PDB entry 6HC2 | X-ray diffraction, 4.31 A resolution (low resolution: residue-level contacts below are approximate; hydrogen-bond / salt-bridge calls are withheld) | chains A and B of the 6 polymer chains in the assembly

== Chain A ==
Molecule: G-protein-signaling modulator 2
From: Homo sapiens
Reference sequence: P81274 (GPSM2_HUMAN); residues 7-367 here correspond to UniProt positions 14-374 (UniProt number = residue number + 7)
Chain sequence (367 residues; each row starts with the number of its first residue):
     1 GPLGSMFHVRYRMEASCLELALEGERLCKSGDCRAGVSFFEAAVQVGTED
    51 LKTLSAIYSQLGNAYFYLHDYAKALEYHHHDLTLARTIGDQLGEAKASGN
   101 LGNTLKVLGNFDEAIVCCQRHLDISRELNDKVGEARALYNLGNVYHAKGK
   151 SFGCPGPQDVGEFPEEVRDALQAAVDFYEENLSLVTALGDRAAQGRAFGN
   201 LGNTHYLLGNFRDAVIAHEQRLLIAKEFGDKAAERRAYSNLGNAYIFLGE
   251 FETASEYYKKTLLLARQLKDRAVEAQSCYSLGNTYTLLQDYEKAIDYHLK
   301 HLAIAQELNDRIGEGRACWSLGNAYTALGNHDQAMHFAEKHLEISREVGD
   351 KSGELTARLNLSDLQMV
Disordered / not traced: 1-2
Differences from the reference sequence: expression tag (1-6)
Curated features (UniProtKB/Swiss-Prot):
  - modified residue (Phosphoserine): Ser125, Ser345
What the authors report for this chain:
  - mutagenesis - L54A/Y58A: abolished binding to Nuclear mitotic apparatus protein 1 (chain B)

== Chain B ==
Molecule: Nuclear mitotic apparatus protein 1
From: Homo sapiens
Reference sequence: Q14980 (NUMA1_HUMAN); residues 1860-1928 here = UniProt positions 1860-1928
Chain sequence (71 residues; numbered 1858 to 1928; the number before each row is that of its first residue):
  1858 GPLGSPDYGNSALLSLPGYRPTTRSSARRSQAGVSSGAPPGRNSFYMGTC
  1908 QDEPEQLDDWNRIAELQQRNR
Disordered / not traced: 1858-1863, 1881-1896, 1925-1928
Differences from the reference sequence: expression tag (1858-1859)
Curated features (UniProtKB/Swiss-Prot):
  - region: Ser1892 to Arg1926 (GPSM2-binding domain)
  - modified residue (Phosphoserine): Ser1862, Ser1887
  - mutagenesis: Glu1910 (E1910A: Abolishes interaction with GPSM2)

== Interface between chain A and chain B ==
Pairs across the interface (45):
  Leu18(A) - Leu1923(B)
  Glu25(A) - Trp1917(B)
  Glu25(A) - Asn1918(B)
  Glu25(A) - Arg1919(B)
  Glu25(A) - Ile1920(B)
  Glu25(A) - Ala1921(B)
  Cys28(A) - Trp1917(B)
  Cys33(A) - Trp1917(B)
  Phe40(A) - Ile1920(B)
  Thr53(A) - Leu1923(B)
  Ser55(A) - Arg1919(B)
  Ala56(A) - Arg1919(B)
  Ala56(A) - Ile1920(B)
  Ser59(A) - Arg1919(B)
  Gln60(A) - Asp1916(B)
  Gln60(A) - Trp1917(B)
  Gln60(A) - Arg1919(B)
  Gln60(A) - Ile1920(B)
  Asn63(A) - Asp1916(B)
  Phe66(A) - Glu1912(B)
  Asn103(A) - Glu1912(B)
  His146(A) - Asp1909(B)
  Lys150(A) - Asp1909(B)
  Asp159(A) - Asn1900(B)
  Arg196(A) - Glu1910(B)
  Asn200(A) - Asp1909(B)
  Asn200(A) - Glu1910(B)
  Asn203(A) - Gln1908(B)
  Asn203(A) - Asp1909(B)
  Arg221(A) - Glu1910(B)
  Arg235(A) - Gln1908(B)
  Arg236(A) - Asp1909(B)
  Arg236(A) - Glu1910(B)
  Arg236(A) - Pro1911(B)
  Asn240(A) - Cys1907(B)
  Asn240(A) - Gln1908(B)
  Asn243(A) - Thr1906(B)
  Asn243(A) - Cys1907(B)
  Ile246(A) - Arg1899(B)
  Ile246(A) - Met1904(B)
  Phe247(A) - Met1904(B)
  Leu248(A) - Gly1898(B)
  Gly249(A) - Gly1898(B)
  Phe251(A) - Arg1899(B)
  Asn283(A) - Tyr1903(B)
Interface residues without a listed pair, chain A (43 interface residues in all): Leu22, Lys29, Ile57, Ala64, Lys106, Tyr139, Gln158, Glu162, Gly199, Tyr206, Ser239, Gln276, Tyr279
Interface residues without a listed pair, chain B (24 interface residues in all): Thr1879, Pro1897, Ser1901, Gln1913, Leu1914
From the paper, about this interface:
  - interface residues, chain B: Asp1864(B)

== In short ==
The interface between chain A and chain B involves 43 residues on one side and 24 on the other. UniProt lists
one mutagenesis site on chain B. From the paper: L54A/Y58A of chain A abolish binding to Nuclear mitotic
apparatus protein 1 (chain B); the interface residue Asp1864(B).
Chain A is G-protein-signaling modulator 2 and chain B is Nuclear mitotic apparatus protein 1, both from Homo
sapiens; the structure, Crystal structure of NuMA/LGN hetero-hexamers, was determined by X-ray diffraction.
